Entry 8CY2 (X-ray diffraction, 2.81 A resolution); this record covers chains A and E of the 3 polymer chains in the assembly.

== Chain A ==
Molecule: Site-specific DNA-methyltransferase (adenine-specific)
Source organism: Clostridioides difficile
Notes: EC 2.1.1.72
Reference sequence: A0A031WG99 (A0A031WG99_CLODI); numbering as in UniProt (aligned over 1-577)
Sequence (578 residues; row label = number of the first residue in the row; numbering starts at 0):
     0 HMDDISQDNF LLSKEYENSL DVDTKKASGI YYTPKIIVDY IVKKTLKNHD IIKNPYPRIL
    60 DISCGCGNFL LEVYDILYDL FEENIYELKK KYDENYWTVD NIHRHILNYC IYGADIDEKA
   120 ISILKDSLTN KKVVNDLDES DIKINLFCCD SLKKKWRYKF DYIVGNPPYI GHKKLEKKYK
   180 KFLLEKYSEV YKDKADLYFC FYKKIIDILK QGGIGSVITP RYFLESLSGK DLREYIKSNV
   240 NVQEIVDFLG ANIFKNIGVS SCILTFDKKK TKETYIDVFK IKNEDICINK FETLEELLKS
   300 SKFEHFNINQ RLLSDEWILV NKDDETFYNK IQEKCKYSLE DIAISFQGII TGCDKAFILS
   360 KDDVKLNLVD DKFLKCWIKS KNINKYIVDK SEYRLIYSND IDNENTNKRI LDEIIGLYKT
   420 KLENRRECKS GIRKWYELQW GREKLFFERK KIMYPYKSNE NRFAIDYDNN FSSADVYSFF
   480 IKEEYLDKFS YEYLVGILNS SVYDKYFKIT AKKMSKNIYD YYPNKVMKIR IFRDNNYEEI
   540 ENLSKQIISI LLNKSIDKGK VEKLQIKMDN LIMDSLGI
Not modelled in the structure: 0-27, 132-137
Differences from the reference sequence: expression tag (0)
Ion coordination: K+ site 1: Lys88, Lys89, Tyr91, Glu93; K+ site 2: Gly249, Val258
Small-molecule neighbours: QA2 (N-[2-(4-aminophenyl)ethyl]adenosine): Gly28, Tyr30, Ile61, Ser62, Gly64, Asp114, Ile115, Asp116, Cys148, Asp149, Ser150, Asn165, Pro166, Pro167, Leu174, Glu175, Tyr178, Leu196, Phe200

== Chain E ==
Molecule: DNA Strand 2
Sequence (14 nucleotides; row label = number of the first residue in the row):
     1 ATGGGACTTT TTGA

== Interface between chain A and chain E ==
Contacting residue pairs (38; chain A residue first):
  His171(A) - DT11(E)  base contact
  His171(A) - DT12(E)  sugar contact
  Lys172(A) - DT9(E)  hydrogen bond to the base
  Lys172(A) - DT10(E)  hydrogen bond to the base
  Lys172(A) - DT11(E)  base contact
  Lys172(A) - DT12(E)  phosphate contact
  Lys179(A) - DT12(E)  hydrogen bond to the phosphate
  Lys179(A) - DG13(E)  salt bridge to the phosphate
  Lys191(A) - DA14(E)  phosphate contact
  Asp192(A) - DG13(E)  hydrogen bond to the phosphate
  Asp192(A) - DA14(E)  hydrogen bond to the phosphate
  Lys193(A) - DT12(E)  base contact
  Lys193(A) - DG13(E)  hydrogen bond to the base
  Ile349(A) - DT11(E)  base contact
  Gly351(A) - DT10(E)  sugar contact
  Cys352(A) - DT10(E)  phosphate contact
  Asp353(A) - DT10(E)  hydrogen bond to the phosphate
  Lys378(A) - DT8(E)  phosphate contact
  Lys378(A) - DT9(E)  salt bridge to the phosphate
  Ser379(A) - DT8(E)  hydrogen bond to the phosphate
  Lys380(A) - DT8(E)  salt bridge to the phosphate
  Arg424(A) - DT11(E)  phosphate contact
  Arg425(A) - DT12(E)  base contact
  Arg425(A) - DG13(E)  hydrogen bond to the base
  Arg425(A) - DA14(E)  base contact
  Gln438(A) - DT11(E)  base contact
  Gln438(A) - DT12(E)  base contact
  Trp439(A) - DT11(E)  base contact
  Trp439(A) - DT12(E)  hydrogen bond to the base
  Tyr455(A) - DT8(E)  hydrogen bond to the base
  Tyr455(A) - DT9(E)  base contact
  Lys456(A) - DT8(E)  base contact
  Ser472(A) - DT10(E)  base contact
  Ala473(A) - DT10(E)  base contact
  Asp474(A) - DT8(E)  sugar contact
  Lys515(A) - DG5(E)  salt bridge to the phosphate
  Ile517(A) - DC7(E)  base contact
  Ile517(A) - DT8(E)  base contact
Also at the interface, not in a pair above, chain A (28 interface residues in all): Leu183, Lys254, Thr350, Glu426
Also at the interface, not in a pair above, chain E (10 interface residues in all): DG3

== Summary ==
Chain A and chain E form an interface of 28 and 10 residues respectively, with 11 hydrogen bonds and 4 salt
bridges. Polar pairs include Lys172(A)-DT9(E), Lys172(A)-DT10(E) and Lys193(A)-DG13(E). Chain A binds compound
QA2. Lys88(A), Lys89(A), Tyr91(A) and Glu93(A) coordinate K+ site 1.
Chain A is Site-specific DNA-methyltransferase (adenine-specific) (Clostridioides difficile) and chain E is
DNA Strand 2; the structure, CamA Adenine Methyltransferase Complexed to Cognate Substrate DNA and Inhibitor
APNEA (Compound 9), was determined by X-ray diffraction together with 8CXS, 8CXT, 8CXU, 8CXV, 8CXW, 8CXX and 7
further entries from the same study.
